1BWV - chains A and Y of the 8 polymer chains in the assembly; structure by X-ray diffraction, 2.40 A resolution.

Chain A:
Name: Protein (ribulose bisphosphate carboxylase)
Organism: Galdieria partita
Notes: EC 4.1.1.39
UniProtKB: O98949 (O98949_9RHOD); the construct lacks a stretch of the UniProt sequence and is renumbered around it, so the offset changes along the chain: -7 to 22 = UniProt 1-30; 23-268 = UniProt 32-277; 270-485 = UniProt 278-493
Amino-acid sequence (493 residues; numbered -7 to 485 plus 1 insertion-coded residue; 1 number in that range is skipped by the numbering (no residue carries it; nothing is unmodelled there); the number before each row is that of its first residue; numbers below 1 keep their minus sign (Met-7 is residue -7)):
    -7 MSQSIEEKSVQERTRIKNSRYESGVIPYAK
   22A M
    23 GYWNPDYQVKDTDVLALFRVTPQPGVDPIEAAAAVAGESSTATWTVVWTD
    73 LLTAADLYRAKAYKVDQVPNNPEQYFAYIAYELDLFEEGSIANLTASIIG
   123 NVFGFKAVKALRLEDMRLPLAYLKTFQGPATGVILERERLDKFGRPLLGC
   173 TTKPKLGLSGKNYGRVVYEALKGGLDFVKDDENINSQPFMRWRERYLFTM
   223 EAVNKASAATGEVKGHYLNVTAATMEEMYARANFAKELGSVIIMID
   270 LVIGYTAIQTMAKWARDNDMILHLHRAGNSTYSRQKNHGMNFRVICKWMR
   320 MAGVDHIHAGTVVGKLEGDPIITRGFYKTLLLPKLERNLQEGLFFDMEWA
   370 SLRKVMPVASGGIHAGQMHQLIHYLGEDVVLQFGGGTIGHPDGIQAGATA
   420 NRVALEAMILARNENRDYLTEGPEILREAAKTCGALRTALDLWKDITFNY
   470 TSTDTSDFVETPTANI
Disordered / not traced: -7 to 6, 479-485
Sequence notes: modified residue (201)
Modified / non-standard residues: Lys201 (lysine nz-carboxylic acid; KCX)

Chain Y:
Name: Protein (ribulose bisphosphate carboxylase)
Organism: Galdieria partita
Notes: EC 4.1.1.39
UniProtKB: O98950 (O98950_9RHOD); the construct lacks a stretch of the UniProt sequence and is renumbered around it, so the offset changes along the chain: 8-51 = UniProt 1-44; 64-107 = UniProt 45-88; 108-155 = UniProt 91-138
Amino-acid sequence (138 residues; row label = number of the first residue in the row; note: 12 numbers in that range are skipped by the numbering (no residue carries them; nothing is unmodelled there); a row labelled like 107A-107B holds insertion residues (107A, then the next letters in order)):
     8 VRITQGTFSFLPDLTDEQIKKQIDYMISKKLAIGIEYTNDIHPR
    64 NAYWEIWGLPLFDVTDPAAVLFEINACRKARSNFYIKVVGFSSV
107A-107B RG
   108 IESTIISFIVNRPKHEPGFNLMRQEDKSRSIKYTIHSYESYKPEDERY
Sequence notes: conflict Val8 (Met1 in O98950)

Chain A / chain Y interface:
Residue-residue contacts - 10 pairs, chain A then chain Y:
  Lys258(A) with Lys134(Y); Ser135(Y), hydrogen bond (backbone-backbone)
  Gly261(A) with Asp133(Y); Ser135(Y); Arg136(Y), hydrogen bond (backbone-side chain)
  Ser262(A) with Arg136(Y)
  Val263(A) with Arg136(Y)
  Asn287(A) with Ser135(Y), hydrogen bond (backbone-side chain)
  Asp288(A) with Arg136(Y)
  Met289(A) with Ser135(Y)
Also at the interface, not in a pair above, chain A (10 interface residues in all): Arg161, Val235, Glu259

In short:
The interface between chain A and chain Y involves 10 residues on one side and 4 on the other; the contacts
include 3 hydrogen bonds. Polar pairs include Gly261(A)-Arg136(Y), Asn287(A)-Ser135(Y) and
Lys258(A)-Ser135(Y).
Chain A is Protein (ribulose bisphosphate carboxylase) and chain Y is Protein (ribulose bisphosphate
carboxylase), both from Galdieria partita; the structure, Activated Ribulose 1,5-Bisphosphate
Carboxylase/Oxygenase (RUBISCO) Complexed with the Reaction Intermediate Analogue 2-Carboxyarabinitol
1,5-Bisphosphate, was determined by X-ray diffraction.
